Entry 8CI1 (electron microscopy, 2.80 A resolution); this record covers chains A and B of the 10 polymer chains in the assembly.

== Chain A (and B) ==
Protein: Neuronal acetylcholine receptor subunit alpha-7
Source organism: Homo sapiens
Notes: chain B of this document is another copy of the same molecule, construct and numbering; everything in this record applies to it too
UniProt: P36544 (ACHA7_HUMAN); the construct has insertions or renumbered stretches relative to UniProt, so the offset changes along the chain: 1-324 = UniProt 24-347; 328-375 = UniProt 455-502
Chain sequence (388 residues; row label = number of the first residue in the row):
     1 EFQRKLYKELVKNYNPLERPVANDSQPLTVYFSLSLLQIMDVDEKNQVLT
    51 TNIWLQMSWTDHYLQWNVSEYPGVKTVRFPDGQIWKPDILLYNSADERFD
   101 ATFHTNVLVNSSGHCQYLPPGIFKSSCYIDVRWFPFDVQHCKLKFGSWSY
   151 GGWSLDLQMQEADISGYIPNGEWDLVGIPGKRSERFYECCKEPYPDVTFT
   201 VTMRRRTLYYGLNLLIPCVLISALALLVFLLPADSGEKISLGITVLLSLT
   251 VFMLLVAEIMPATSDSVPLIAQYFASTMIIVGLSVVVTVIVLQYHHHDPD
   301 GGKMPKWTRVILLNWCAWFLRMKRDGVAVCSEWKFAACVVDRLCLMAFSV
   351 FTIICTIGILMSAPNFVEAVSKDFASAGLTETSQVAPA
Unresolved in the structure: 209-388
Differences from the reference sequence: linker (325-327); expression tag (376-388)
Swiss-Prot annotation at these positions:
  - region: Glu-237 to Thr-244 (Essential for TMEM35A/NACHO-mediated proper subunit assembly and trafficking to cell membrane)
  - binding site (Ca(2+)): Arg-19, Val-21, Ser-149, Tyr-187
  - glycosylation (N-linked (GlcNAc...) asparagine): Asn-23, Asn-67, Asn-110
Cystine bridges: Cys-127/Cys-141
Covalently attached groups: N-acetylglucosamine (NAG) linked to Asn-23, Asn-67, Asn-110
Residues lining bound ligands: (S)-3-(1-methylpyrrolidin-2-yl)pyridine (NCT): Tyr-92, Ser-147, Trp-148, Ser-149, Tyr-187, Cys-189, Cys-190, Tyr-194
What the authors report for this chain:
  - post-translational modification sites: Asn-23, Asn-67, Asn-110
  - mutagenesis - E9Q/K12Q/N13A: abolished expression

== How chain A and chain B interact ==
Residue-residue contacts (39):
  Asn-13(A) / Arg-4(B)  hydrogen bond (backbone-side chain)
  Tyr-14(A) / Arg-4(B)
  Asn-15(A) / Tyr-7(B)
  Leu-17(A) / Tyr-7(B)  hydrogen bond (backbone-side chain)
  Leu-17(A) / Pro-80(B)
  Leu-17(A) / Gln-83(B)
  Glu-18(A) / Glu-1(B)
  Glu-18(A) / Gln-3(B)
  Glu-18(A) / Arg-4(B)  salt bridge
  Arg-19(A) / Gln-3(B)
  Val-21(A) / Glu-1(B)
  Asp-24(A) / Glu-1(B)
  Asp-24(A) / Phe-2(B)  hydrogen bond (side chain-backbone)
  Asp-24(A) / Gln-3(B)
  Asp-24(A) / Gly-73(B)
  Ser-25(A) / Gly-73(B)
  Tyr-63(A) / Glu-1(B)
  Tyr-63(A) / Arg-4(B)
  Asp-88(A) / Asn-106(B)
  Leu-90(A) / Phe-103(B)  hydrophobic
  Ser-94(A) / Ile-122(B)
  Ala-95(A) / Ile-122(B)
  Asp-96(A) / Ile-122(B)
  Glu-97(A) / Arg-98(B)
  Arg-98(A) / Phe-103(B)
  Phe-99(A) / Pro-120(B)  hydrophobic
  Asp-100(A) / Phe-103(B)
  Ser-126(A) / Gln-38(B)
  Trp-148(A) / Trp-54(B)
  Trp-148(A) / Thr-105(B)
  Trp-148(A) / Leu-118(B)  hydrogen bond (side chain-backbone)
  Trp-148(A) / Pro-120(B)  hydrophobic
  Ser-149(A) / Arg-78(B)  hydrogen bond (backbone-side chain)
  Ser-149(A) / Asn-106(B)  hydrogen bond
  Tyr-150(A) / Arg-78(B)
  Glu-188(A) / Asp-163(B)
  Glu-188(A) / Ser-165(B)
  Cys-189(A) / Leu-118(B)  hydrophobic
  Cys-190(A) / Gln-116(B)  hydrogen bond
Other interface residues (no listed pair), chain A (29 interface residues in all): Ala-22, Tyr-92, Ser-154
Other interface residues (no listed pair), chain B (25 interface residues in all): Asn-52, Phe-79, Leu-108, Gly-121

== In short ==
Chain A and chain B form an interface of 29 and 25 residues respectively; the contacts include 7 hydrogen
bonds and 1 salt bridge. Polar contacts include Glu-18(A)/Arg-4(B), Asn-13(A)/Arg-4(B) and Leu-17(A)/Tyr-7(B).
Chain A binds (S)-3-(1-methylpyrrolidin-2-yl)pyridine. From the paper: E9Q/K12Q/N13A of chain A abolish
expression; modification sites Asn-23(A), Asn-67(A) and Asn-110(A).
Both chains are Neuronal acetylcholine receptor subunit alpha-7 (Homo sapiens). Entry 8CI1 (Human alpha7
nicotinic receptor in complex with the E3 nanobody and nicotine) was determined by electron microscopy,
deposited together with 8C9X, 8CAU, 8CE4 and 8CI2.
